PDB entry 5G39 | X-ray diffraction, 1.50 A resolution | chain A

== Chain A ==
Protein: Photosystem II manganese-stabilizing polypeptide
From: Thermosynechococcus elongatus
Notes: fragment: beta barrel domain, residues 45-272
Reference sequence: P0A432 (PSBO_SYNEL); the construct has insertions or renumbered stretches relative to UniProt, so the offset changes along the chain: 19-54 = UniProt 45-80; 57-141 = UniProt 90-174; 144-172 = UniProt 219-247; 175-190 = UniProt 257-272
Sequence (172 residues; numbered 19 to 190; the number before each row is that of its first residue):
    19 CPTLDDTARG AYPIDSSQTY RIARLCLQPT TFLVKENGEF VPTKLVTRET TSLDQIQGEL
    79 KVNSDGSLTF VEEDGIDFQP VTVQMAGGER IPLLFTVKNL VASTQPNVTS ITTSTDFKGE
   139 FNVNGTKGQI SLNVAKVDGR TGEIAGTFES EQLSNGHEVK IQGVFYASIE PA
Differences from the reference sequence: linker (55-56, 142-143, 173-174)
Disulfides: Cys19-Cys44
Bound ions: Ca2+: Thr131, Asn151, Val152

== In short ==
The Ca2+ site is built by Thr131, Asn151 and Val152.
Chain A is Photosystem II manganese-stabilizing polypeptide (Thermosynechococcus elongatus); the structure,
PsbO subunit of Photosystem II, beta barrel domain at 297K, pH 6, was determined by X-ray diffraction (same
publication as 5G38 and 5G3A).
